Entry 8FOP (electron microscopy, 3.20 A resolution); this record covers chains a and c of the 30 polymer chains in the assembly.

[Chain a (and c)]
Molecule: Tail sheath protein
From: Agrobacterium phage Milano
Notes: chain c of this document is another copy of the same molecule, construct and numbering; everything in this record applies to it too
Reference sequence: A0A482MFS8 (A0A482MFS8_9CAUD); numbering as in UniProt (aligned over 1-503)
Sequence (503 residues; each row starts with the number of its first residue):
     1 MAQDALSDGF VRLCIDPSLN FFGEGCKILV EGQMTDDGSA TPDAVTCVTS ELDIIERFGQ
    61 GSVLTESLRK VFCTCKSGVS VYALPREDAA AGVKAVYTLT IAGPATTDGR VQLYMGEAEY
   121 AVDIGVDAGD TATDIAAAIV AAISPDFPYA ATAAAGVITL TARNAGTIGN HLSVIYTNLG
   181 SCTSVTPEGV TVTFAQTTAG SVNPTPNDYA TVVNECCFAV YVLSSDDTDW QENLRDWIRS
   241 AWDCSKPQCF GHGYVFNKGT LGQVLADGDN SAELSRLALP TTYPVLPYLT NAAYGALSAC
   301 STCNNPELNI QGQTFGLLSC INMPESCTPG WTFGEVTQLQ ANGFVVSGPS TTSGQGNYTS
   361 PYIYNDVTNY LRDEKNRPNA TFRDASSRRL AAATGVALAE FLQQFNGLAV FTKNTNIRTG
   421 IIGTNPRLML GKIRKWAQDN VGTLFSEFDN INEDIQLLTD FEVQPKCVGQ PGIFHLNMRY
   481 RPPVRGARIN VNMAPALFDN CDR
Unresolved in the structure: 1-2, 91-113, 121-160, 174-200, 352-356, 499-503 (chain c: 1-3, 102-157, 174-198, 353-356, 497-503)
Cystine bridges: C26-C303, C73-C320, C75-C300, C217-C249
What the authors report for this chain:
  - self-association interface (contacts with another copy of this molecule): G486 to R503

[Chain a / chain c interface]
Residue-residue contacts (26; chain a residue first):
  Q3(a) - C217(c)
  Q3(a) - Q248(c)
  A5(a) - E400(c)
  A5(a) - Q403(c)  hydrogen bond (backbone-side chain)
  L6(a) - P247(c)
  L6(a) - A399(c)  hydrophobic
  D8(a) - Q403(c)  hydrogen bond
  D8(a) - N406(c)
  F10(a) - L402(c)
  F10(a) - F405(c)
  F10(a) - N406(c)
  R12(a) - C244(c)  hydrogen bond (side chain-backbone)
  R12(a) - S245(c)  hydrogen bond (side chain-backbone)
  L13(a) - Q248(c)  hydrogen bond (backbone-side chain)
  L13(a) - G395(c)
  I15(a) - A391(c)  hydrophobic
  L19(a) - N477(c)
  F21(a) - Q456(c)
  F21(a) - N477(c)
  F21(a) - R479(c)
  F22(a) - Q456(c)
  F22(a) - L458(c)  hydrophobic
  F22(a) - V463(c)
  L52(a) - E374(c)
  L52(a) - N376(c)
  E56(a) - K375(c)  salt bridge
Interface residues without a listed pair, chain a (18 interface residues in all): D4, S7, V11, C14, P17
Interface residues without a listed pair, chain c (29 interface residues in all): E215, C249, F250, D373, G407, D454, E462, M478

[Summary]
18 residues of chain a and 29 residues of chain c are in contact, with 5 hydrogen bonds and 1 salt bridge.
Polar contacts include E56(a)-K375(c), A5(a)-Q403(c) and D8(a)-Q403(c). The paper reports a self-association
interface involving G486(a).
Chain a and chain c are both Tail sheath protein (Agrobacterium phage Milano); the structure, Structure of
Agrobacterium tumefaciens bacteriophage Milano curved tail, was determined by electron microscopy together
with 8FQC, 8FOU and 8FOY from the same study.
